PDB entry 6I82 | X-ray diffraction, 2.05 A resolution | chains A and B

Chain A (and B):
Molecule: Proto-oncogene tyrosine-protein kinase receptor Ret
Source organism: Homo sapiens
Notes: EC 2.7.10.1; chain B of this document is another copy of the same molecule, construct and numbering; everything in this record applies to it too
Reference sequence: P07949 (RET_HUMAN); residues 705-1013 here = UniProt positions 705-1013
Chain sequence (314 residues; row label = number of the first residue in the row):
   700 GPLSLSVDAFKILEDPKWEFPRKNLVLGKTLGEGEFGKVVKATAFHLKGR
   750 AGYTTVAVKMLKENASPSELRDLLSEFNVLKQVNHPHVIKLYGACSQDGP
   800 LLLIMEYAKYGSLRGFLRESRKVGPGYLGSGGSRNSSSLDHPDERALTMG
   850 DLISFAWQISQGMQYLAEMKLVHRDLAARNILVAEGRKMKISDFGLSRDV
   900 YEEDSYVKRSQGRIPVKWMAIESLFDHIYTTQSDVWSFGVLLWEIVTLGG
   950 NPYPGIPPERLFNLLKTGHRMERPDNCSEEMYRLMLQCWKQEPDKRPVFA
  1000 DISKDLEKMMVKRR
Unresolved in the structure: 820-842, 901-909, 1013 (chain B: 700-713, 829-841, 1013)
Modified / non-standard residues: Tyr928 (O-phosphotyrosine; PTR)
Construct notes: expression tag (700-704); engineered mutation Met804 (Val in P07949)
Small-molecule neighbours: H6W (N-[3-(1,3-benzodioxol-5-yl)pyrazolo[1,5-a]pyrimidin-5-yl]-N',N'-dimethyl-propane-1,3-diamine): Leu730, Gly731, Phe735, Val738, Ala756, Lys758, Ile788, Met804, Glu805, Tyr806, Ala807, Gly810, Ser811, Arg878, Asn879, Leu881, Ser891, Asp892
Curated features (UniProtKB/Swiss-Prot):
  - active site: Asp874 (Proton acceptor)
  - binding site (ATP): Leu730 to Val738, Lys758
  - binding site (semaxanib): Glu805 to Ala807
  - site: Asp707, Ala708 (Cleavage), Leu712, Glu713 (Breakpoint for translocation to form PCM1-RET)
  - modified residue (Phosphotyrosine): Tyr806, Tyr809, Tyr826, Tyr900, Tyr905, Tyr981
  - natural variant: Leu730 (L730I: Confers resistance to vandetanib, lenvatinib, cabozantinib and nintedanib inhibitors; L730V: Confers resistance to vandetanib, cabozantinib and nintedanib inhibitors), Glu732 (E732K: Confers resistance to cabozantinib inhibitor), Val738 (V738A: Confers resistance to vandetanib, lenvatinib, cabozantinib and nintedanib inhibitors), Glu762 (E762Q: In HSCR1), Ser765 (S765P: In HSCR1), Ser767 (S767R: In HSCR1), Glu768 (E768D: In MTC), Val778 (V778I: In a patient with renal agenesis; uncertain significance), Asn783 (N783S: In HSCR1), Leu790 (L790F: In MEN2A and MTC), Tyr791 (Y791F: In HSCR1, pheochromocytoma, MTC and MEN2A), Met804 (V804M: In MTC; this construct carries the variant), 24 further natural variant entries in UniProt
  - mutagenesis: Asp707 (D707N: Impaired cleavage by caspase-3 and loss of induced cell death), Glu734 (E734A: Enhanced protein autophosphorylation due to enhanced substrate presentation in trans), Lys758 (K758R/M: Loss of kinase activity. No effect on interaction with and dissociation from CBLC and CD2AP), Arg912 (R912A: Enhanced protein autophosphorylation due to enhanced substrate presentation in trans), Ile913 (I913A: Enhanced protein autophosphorylation due to enhanced substrate presentation in trans)
What the authors report for this chain:
  - binding site for H6W: Leu730, Gly731, Phe735, Ala807, Gly810, Ser811, Leu881, Asp892
  - specificity-determining residues: Ser891 (proposed by the authors, not directly observed)

Interface between chain A and chain B:
Residue-residue contacts (57; chain A residue first):
  Gly700(A) - Phe924(B)  hydrogen bond (backbone-backbone)
  Leu702(A) - Gln910(B)
  Leu702(A) - Phe961(B)  hydrophobic
  Ser703(A) - Phe924(B)
  Ser703(A) - Phe961(B)
  Val706(A) - Glu958(B)
  Lys710(A) - Arg959(B)
  Glu734(A) - Glu734(B)
  Glu734(A) - Lys761(B)  salt bridge
  Leu760(A) - Glu958(B)
  Lys761(A) - Glu734(B)  salt bridge
  Asn763(A) - Pro914(B)
  Asn763(A) - Trp917(B)
  Ala764(A) - Pro914(B)
  Ala764(A) - Val915(B)  hydrogen bond (backbone-backbone)
  Ser765(A) - Gly911(B)
  Ser765(A) - Arg912(B)
  Ser765(A) - Ile913(B)
  Ser765(A) - Pro914(B)
  Ser765(A) - Val915(B)
  Pro766(A) - Gln910(B)
  Pro766(A) - Gly911(B)
  Pro766(A) - Ile913(B)
  Pro766(A) - Val915(B)
  Pro766(A) - Met918(B)  hydrophobic
  Pro766(A) - Tyr928(B)
  Ser767(A) - Gln910(B)
  Ser767(A) - Gly911(B)  hydrogen bond (backbone-backbone)
  Glu768(A) - Glu734(B)
  Leu769(A) - Glu958(B)
  Gly798(A) - Arg959(B)
  Pro799(A) - Pro956(B)
  Pro799(A) - Glu958(B)
  Leu800(A) - Glu958(B)  hydrogen bond (backbone-side chain)
  Gln910(A) - Ser767(B)
  Gln910(A) - Arg770(B)
  Gly911(A) - Ser765(B)  hydrogen bond (backbone-side chain)
  Gly911(A) - Pro766(B)
  Gly911(A) - Ser767(B)  hydrogen bond (backbone-backbone)
  Arg912(A) - Ser765(B)
  Ile913(A) - Ser765(B)
  Ile913(A) - Pro766(B)
  Pro914(A) - Asn763(B)
  Pro914(A) - Ala764(B)
  Val915(A) - Ala764(B)  hydrogen bond (backbone-backbone)
  Val915(A) - Ser765(B)
  Val915(A) - Pro766(B)
  Trp917(A) - Asn763(B)
  Met918(A) - Pro766(B)  hydrophobic
  His926(A) - Arg770(B)
  Pro956(A) - Gly798(B)
  Pro956(A) - Pro799(B)  hydrophobic
  Glu958(A) - Leu760(B)
  Glu958(A) - Pro799(B)
  Glu958(A) - Leu800(B)  hydrogen bond (side chain-backbone)
  Arg959(A) - Gly798(B)
  Phe961(A) - Leu769(B)  hydrophobic
Interface residues without a listed pair, chain A (37 interface residues in all): Pro701, Arg770, Asp797, Arg878, Tyr928, Pro957
Interface residues without a listed pair, chain B (32 interface residues in all): Asp797, Arg878, Leu923, His926, Pro957

Overview:
37 residues of chain A and 32 residues of chain B are in contact; the contacts include 8 hydrogen bonds and 2
salt bridges. Polar contacts include Glu734(A)-Lys761(B), Leu800(A)-Glu958(B) and Gly911(A)-Ser765(B). Bound
to chain A: compound H6W. The paper reports a binding site for H6W at Leu730(A), Gly731(A) and Phe735(A) among
others; the specificity determinant Ser891(A).
Both chains are Proto-oncogene tyrosine-protein kinase receptor Ret (Homo sapiens). Entry 6I82 (Crystal
structure of partially phosphorylated RET V804M tyrosine kinase domain complexed with PDD00018412) was
determined by X-ray diffraction (same publication as 6I83).
